PDB entry 9F5X | electron microscopy, 2.82 A resolution | chains 2B and 2C of the 95 polymer chains in the assembly

Chain 2B:
Molecule: Cytochrome c oxidase polypeptide II
Organism: Chlamydomonas reinhardtii
UniProtKB: Q9AU05 (Q9AU05_CHLRE); residues -126 to 157 here correspond to UniProt positions 1-284 (UniProt number = residue number + 127)
Chain sequence (284 residues; numbered -126 to 157; the number before each row is that of its first residue; numbers below 1 keep their minus sign (Met-126 is residue -126)):
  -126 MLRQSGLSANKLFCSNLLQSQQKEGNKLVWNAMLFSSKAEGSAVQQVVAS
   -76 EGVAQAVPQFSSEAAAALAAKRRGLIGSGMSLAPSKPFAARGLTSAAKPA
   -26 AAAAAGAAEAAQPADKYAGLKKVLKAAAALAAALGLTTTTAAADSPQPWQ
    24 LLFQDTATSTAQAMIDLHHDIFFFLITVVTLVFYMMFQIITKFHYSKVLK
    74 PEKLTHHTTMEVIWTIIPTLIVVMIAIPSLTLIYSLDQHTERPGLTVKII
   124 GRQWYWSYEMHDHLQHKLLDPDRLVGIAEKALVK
Disordered / not traced: -126 to 16
Small-molecule neighbours:
  - heme a (HEA): Val51, Pro91, Ile94
  - phosphatidylethanolamine (PTY): Gln23, Leu24, Leu25, Phe45, Ile49

Chain 2C:
Molecule: cytochrome-c oxidase
Organism: Chlamydomonas reinhardtii
Notes: EC 7.1.1.9
UniProtKB: Q9AU02 (Q9AU02_CHLRE); residue numbers follow UniProt; this construct covers 1-153
Chain sequence (153 residues; row label = number of the first residue in the row):
     1 MSESKDQLKEKLKADPSFRAELKDRIKNALLSKVPASVPISYNFDSYMLT
    51 EVQPGQLRVLEVDERLVLPTNTLIRLLVTASDVLHSWAVPALGVKMDAVP
   101 GRLNQVWMSINREGVFYGQCSELCGANHSFMPIVVEAISPRQFLTEYVKK
   151 WIS
Small-molecule neighbours: dinuclear copper ion (CUA): His85, Ser86, Cys120, Ser121, Glu122, Leu123, Cys124, His128, Met131

How chain 2B and chain 2C interact:
Pairs across the interface (119):
  Asp17(2B) - Ala91(2C)
  Asp17(2B) - Arg112(2C)  salt bridge
  Asp17(2B) - Val115(2C)
  Asp17(2B) - Phe116(2C)
  Asp17(2B) - Tyr117(2C)  hydrogen bond (backbone-backbone)
  Ser18(2B) - Leu57(2C)
  Ser18(2B) - Tyr117(2C)
  Asp28(2B) - Ala91(2C)
  Asp28(2B) - Arg112(2C)
  Thr29(2B) - Ala91(2C)
  Thr29(2B) - Arg112(2C)  hydrogen bond (backbone-side chain)
  Ala30(2B) - Ala91(2C)  hydrogen bond (backbone-backbone)
  Ala30(2B) - Leu92(2C)  hydrophobic
  Ala30(2B) - Ile110(2C)
  Ala30(2B) - Asn111(2C)  hydrogen bond (backbone-backbone)
  Ala30(2B) - Phe116(2C)  hydrophobic
  Thr31(2B) - Leu92(2C)  hydrogen bond (side chain-backbone)
  Thr31(2B) - Ser109(2C)
  Thr31(2B) - Asn111(2C)
  Ser32(2B) - Asn111(2C)
  Ala34(2B) - Gly93(2C)
  Met37(2B) - Gly93(2C)
  Asp110(2B) - Trp107(2C)
  Gln111(2B) - Leu73(2C)
  Gln111(2B) - Trp107(2C)
  Gln111(2B) - Ser109(2C)
  His112(2B) - Trp107(2C)
  Glu114(2B) - Leu73(2C)
  Arg115(2B) - Leu73(2C)
  Pro116(2B) - Leu73(2C)
  Pro116(2B) - Trp107(2C)  hydrophobic
  Gly117(2B) - Thr72(2C)
  Gly117(2B) - Leu73(2C)  hydrogen bond (backbone-backbone)
  Leu118(2B) - Leu68(2C)  hydrophobic
  Leu118(2B) - Pro69(2C)
  Leu118(2B) - Leu73(2C)
  Leu118(2B) - Ile74(2C)
  Leu118(2B) - Arg75(2C)  hydrogen bond (backbone-backbone)
  Leu118(2B) - Phe143(2C)  hydrophobic
  Thr119(2B) - Arg75(2C)
  Val120(2B) - Leu66(2C)  hydrophobic
  Val120(2B) - Leu68(2C)  hydrophobic
  Val120(2B) - Arg75(2C)  hydrogen bond (backbone-backbone)
  Val120(2B) - Leu76(2C)
  Val120(2B) - Leu77(2C)  hydrogen bond (backbone-backbone)
  Lys121(2B) - Leu77(2C)
  Ile122(2B) - Leu77(2C)  hydrogen bond (backbone-backbone)
  Ile122(2B) - Val78(2C)
  Ile122(2B) - Thr79(2C)  hydrogen bond (backbone-backbone)
  Ile122(2B) - Trp87(2C)
  Ile123(2B) - Thr79(2C)
  Gly124(2B) - Thr79(2C)  hydrogen bond (backbone-backbone)
  Gly124(2B) - Ala80(2C)
  Gly124(2B) - Ser81(2C)  hydrogen bond (backbone-backbone)
  Gly124(2B) - Asp82(2C)
  Gly124(2B) - His85(2C)  hydrogen bond (backbone-side chain)
  Arg125(2B) - Ser81(2C)  hydrogen bond
  Arg125(2B) - Asp82(2C)
  Arg125(2B) - His85(2C)  hydrogen bond (backbone-side chain)
  Arg125(2B) - Met131(2C)
  Gln126(2B) - Asp82(2C)
  Gln126(2B) - Val83(2C)
  Gln126(2B) - His85(2C)
  Gln126(2B) - Cys124(2C)  hydrogen bond (side chain-backbone)
  Trp127(2B) - Cys124(2C)  hydrogen bond
  Trp127(2B) - Ala126(2C)
  Trp127(2B) - Asn127(2C)
  Trp127(2B) - Phe130(2C)
  Trp127(2B) - Met131(2C)
  Tyr128(2B) - Asp45(2C)
  Tyr128(2B) - Ser46(2C)
  Tyr128(2B) - Tyr47(2C)
  Tyr128(2B) - Met131(2C)
  Trp129(2B) - Asp45(2C)
  Trp129(2B) - Ser46(2C)  hydrogen bond (backbone-backbone)
  Trp129(2B) - Ser86(2C)
  Trp129(2B) - Trp87(2C)
  Trp129(2B) - Met131(2C)  hydrogen bond (side chain-backbone)
  Trp129(2B) - Pro132(2C)
  Trp129(2B) - Ile133(2C)
  Ser130(2B) - Asn43(2C)
  Ser130(2B) - Phe44(2C)
  Ser130(2B) - Asp45(2C)  hydrogen bond
  Tyr131(2B) - Tyr42(2C)
  Tyr131(2B) - Asn43(2C)
  Tyr131(2B) - Phe44(2C)  hydrogen bond (backbone-backbone)
  Tyr131(2B) - Ser46(2C)
  Tyr131(2B) - Leu66(2C)  hydrophobic
  Tyr131(2B) - Trp87(2C)  hydrogen bond
  Tyr131(2B) - Ile133(2C)
  Glu132(2B) - Tyr42(2C)
  Glu132(2B) - Asn43(2C)  hydrogen bond
  Met133(2B) - Ile40(2C)  hydrophobic
  Met133(2B) - Ser41(2C)
  Met133(2B) - Tyr42(2C)  hydrogen bond (backbone-backbone)
  His134(2B) - Ile40(2C)
  His134(2B) - Ser41(2C)
  Asp135(2B) - Pro39(2C)
  Asp135(2B) - Ile40(2C)  hydrogen bond (backbone-backbone)
  His136(2B) - Ser37(2C)  hydrogen bond
  His136(2B) - Val38(2C)
  His136(2B) - Pro39(2C)
  Leu137(2B) - Ser37(2C)
  Leu137(2B) - Val38(2C)  hydrogen bond (backbone-backbone)
  Leu137(2B) - Ile40(2C)  hydrophobic
  Leu137(2B) - Leu144(2C)  hydrophobic
  Leu137(2B) - Val148(2C)  hydrophobic
  His139(2B) - Val34(2C)
  Leu141(2B) - Leu30(2C)
  Leu141(2B) - Val34(2C)  hydrophobic
  Pro144(2B) - Lys27(2C)
  Val148(2B) - Lys23(2C)
  Val148(2B) - Lys27(2C)
  Ala151(2B) - Ile26(2C)  hydrophobic
  Glu152(2B) - Arg19(2C)  salt bridge
  Glu152(2B) - Lys23(2C)  salt bridge
  Val156(2B) - Leu12(2C)  hydrophobic
  Val156(2B) - Lys13(2C)
  Val156(2B) - Arg19(2C)
Interface residues without a listed pair, chain 2B (49 interface residues in all): Pro19, Gln27, Leu109, Gln138, Asp145, Leu155
Interface residues without a listed pair, chain 2C (69 interface residues in all): Lys9, Leu31, Ala36, Leu60, Pro90, Met108, Cys120, Gly125, His128, Lys149

Summary:
49 residues of chain 2B and 69 residues of chain 2C are in contact; the contacts include 28 hydrogen bonds and
3 salt bridges. Polar contacts include Asp17(2B)-Arg112(2C), Glu152(2B)-Arg19(2C) and Glu152(2B)-Lys23(2C).
Ligands of chain 2B: heme a and phosphatidylethanolamine.
Here chain 2B is Cytochrome c oxidase polypeptide II and chain 2C is cytochrome-c oxidase, both from
Chlamydomonas reinhardtii. Entry 9F5X (Structure of the Chlamydomonas reinhardtii respiratory supercomplex I1
III2 IV2) was determined by electron microscopy (same publication as 9F5Y, 9F5Z, 9F60, 9F61 and 9F62).
